2D3T - chains A and B of the 4 polymer chains in the assembly; structure by X-ray diffraction, 3.40 A resolution.

== Chain A (and B) ==
Name: Fatty oxidation complex alpha subunit
Source organism: Pseudomonas fragi
Notes: EC 4.2.1.17, 5.3.3.8, 1.1.1.35, 5.1.2.3; chain B of this document is another copy of the same molecule, construct and numbering; everything in this record applies to it too
UniProt: P28793 (FAOB_PSEFR); numbering as in UniProt (aligned over 1-715)
Chain sequence (715 residues; numbered 1 to 715; the number before each row is that of its first residue):
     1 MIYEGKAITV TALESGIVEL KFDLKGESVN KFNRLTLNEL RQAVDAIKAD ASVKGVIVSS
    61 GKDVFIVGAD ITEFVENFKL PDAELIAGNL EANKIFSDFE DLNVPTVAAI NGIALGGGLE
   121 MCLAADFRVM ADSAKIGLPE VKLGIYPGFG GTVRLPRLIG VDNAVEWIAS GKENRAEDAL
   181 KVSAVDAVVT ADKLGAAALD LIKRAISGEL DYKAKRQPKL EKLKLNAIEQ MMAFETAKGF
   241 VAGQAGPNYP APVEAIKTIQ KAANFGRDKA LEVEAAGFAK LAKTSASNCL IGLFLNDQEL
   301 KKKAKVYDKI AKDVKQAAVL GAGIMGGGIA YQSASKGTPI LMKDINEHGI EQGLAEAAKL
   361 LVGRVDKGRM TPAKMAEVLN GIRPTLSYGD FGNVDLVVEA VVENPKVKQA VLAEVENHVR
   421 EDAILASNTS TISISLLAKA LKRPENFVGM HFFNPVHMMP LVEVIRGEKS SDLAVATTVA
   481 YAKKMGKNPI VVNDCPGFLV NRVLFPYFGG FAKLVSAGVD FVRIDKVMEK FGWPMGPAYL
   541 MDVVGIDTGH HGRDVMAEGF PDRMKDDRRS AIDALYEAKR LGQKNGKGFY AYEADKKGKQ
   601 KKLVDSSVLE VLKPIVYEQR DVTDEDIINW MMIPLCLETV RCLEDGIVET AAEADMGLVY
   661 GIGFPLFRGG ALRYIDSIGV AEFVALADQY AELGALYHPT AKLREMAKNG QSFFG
Disordered / not traced: 594-600 (chain B: 596-599)
Ligand contacts: NAD (nicotinamide-adenine-dinucleotide): Leu320, Gly321, Ala322, Ile324, Met325, Gly326, Lys343, Asp344, Ile345, Asn346, Gly349, Glu399, Ala400, Val401, Val402, Glu403, Lys408, Val411, Asn428, Thr429, Ser430, His451, Phe452, Asn454, Thr548
UniProt features mapped onto this chain:
  - active site: His451 (For 3-hydroxyacyl-CoA dehydrogenase activity)
  - binding site (substrate): Asp297, Asn501, Tyr660
  - binding site (NAD(+)): Met325, Asp344, Val401 to Glu403, Lys408, Ser430, Asn454
  - site (Important for catalytic activity): Glu120, Glu140

== Chain A / chain B interface ==
Contacting residue pairs (27):
  Gln316(A) - Glu347(B)
  Glu347(A) - Arg383(B)  salt bridge
  Val365(A) - Pro372(B)  hydrophobic
  Asp366(A) - Pro372(B)
  Thr371(A) - Asp366(B)
  Pro372(A) - Val362(B)
  Pro372(A) - Val365(B)  hydrophobic
  Pro372(A) - Asp366(B)
  Pro372(A) - Met375(B)
  Ala373(A) - Val362(B)
  Met375(A) - Pro372(B)
  Met375(A) - Met375(B)  hydrophobic
  Met375(A) - Ala376(B)  hydrophobic
  Ala376(A) - Ala358(B)  hydrophobic
  Ala376(A) - Met375(B)
  Ala376(A) - Leu379(B)  hydrophobic
  Asn380(A) - Leu354(B)
  Arg383(A) - Glu351(B)  salt bridge
  Thr385(A) - Asp390(B)  hydrogen bond
  Leu386(A) - Asp390(B)
  Ser387(A) - Gly389(B)  hydrogen bond (side chain-backbone)
  Ser387(A) - Asp390(B)
  Gly389(A) - Ser387(B)  hydrogen bond (backbone-side chain)
  Asp390(A) - Thr385(B)  hydrogen bond
  Asp390(A) - Leu386(B)  hydrogen bond (side chain-backbone)
  Asp390(A) - Ser387(B)  hydrogen bond
  Asp390(A) - Asp390(B)
Interface residues without a listed pair, chain A (23 interface residues in all): Ile350, Glu351, Leu354, Val362, Leu379, Pro384, Asn393
Interface residues without a listed pair, chain B (21 interface residues in all): Ile350, Ala373, Asn380, Pro384

== In short ==
23 residues of chain A face 21 of chain B across their interface; the contacts include 6 hydrogen bonds and 2
salt bridges. Polar pairs include Glu347(A)-Arg383(B), Arg383(A)-Glu351(B) and Thr385(A)-Asp390(B). Ligands of
chain A: NAD.
Both chains are Fatty oxidation complex alpha subunit (Pseudomonas fragi). Entry 2D3T (Fatty Acid
beta-oxidation multienzyme complex from Pseudomonas Fragi, Form V) was determined by X-ray diffraction.
